3PO3 - chains B and C of the 16 polymer chains in the assembly; structure by X-ray diffraction, 3.30 A resolution.

== Chain B ==
Protein: DNA-directed RNA polymerase II subunit RPB2
Organism: Saccharomyces cerevisiae
Notes: EC 2.7.7.6
UniProt: P08518 (RPB2_YEAST); residues 1-1224 here = UniProt positions 1-1224
Chain sequence (1224 residues; each row starts with the number of its first residue):
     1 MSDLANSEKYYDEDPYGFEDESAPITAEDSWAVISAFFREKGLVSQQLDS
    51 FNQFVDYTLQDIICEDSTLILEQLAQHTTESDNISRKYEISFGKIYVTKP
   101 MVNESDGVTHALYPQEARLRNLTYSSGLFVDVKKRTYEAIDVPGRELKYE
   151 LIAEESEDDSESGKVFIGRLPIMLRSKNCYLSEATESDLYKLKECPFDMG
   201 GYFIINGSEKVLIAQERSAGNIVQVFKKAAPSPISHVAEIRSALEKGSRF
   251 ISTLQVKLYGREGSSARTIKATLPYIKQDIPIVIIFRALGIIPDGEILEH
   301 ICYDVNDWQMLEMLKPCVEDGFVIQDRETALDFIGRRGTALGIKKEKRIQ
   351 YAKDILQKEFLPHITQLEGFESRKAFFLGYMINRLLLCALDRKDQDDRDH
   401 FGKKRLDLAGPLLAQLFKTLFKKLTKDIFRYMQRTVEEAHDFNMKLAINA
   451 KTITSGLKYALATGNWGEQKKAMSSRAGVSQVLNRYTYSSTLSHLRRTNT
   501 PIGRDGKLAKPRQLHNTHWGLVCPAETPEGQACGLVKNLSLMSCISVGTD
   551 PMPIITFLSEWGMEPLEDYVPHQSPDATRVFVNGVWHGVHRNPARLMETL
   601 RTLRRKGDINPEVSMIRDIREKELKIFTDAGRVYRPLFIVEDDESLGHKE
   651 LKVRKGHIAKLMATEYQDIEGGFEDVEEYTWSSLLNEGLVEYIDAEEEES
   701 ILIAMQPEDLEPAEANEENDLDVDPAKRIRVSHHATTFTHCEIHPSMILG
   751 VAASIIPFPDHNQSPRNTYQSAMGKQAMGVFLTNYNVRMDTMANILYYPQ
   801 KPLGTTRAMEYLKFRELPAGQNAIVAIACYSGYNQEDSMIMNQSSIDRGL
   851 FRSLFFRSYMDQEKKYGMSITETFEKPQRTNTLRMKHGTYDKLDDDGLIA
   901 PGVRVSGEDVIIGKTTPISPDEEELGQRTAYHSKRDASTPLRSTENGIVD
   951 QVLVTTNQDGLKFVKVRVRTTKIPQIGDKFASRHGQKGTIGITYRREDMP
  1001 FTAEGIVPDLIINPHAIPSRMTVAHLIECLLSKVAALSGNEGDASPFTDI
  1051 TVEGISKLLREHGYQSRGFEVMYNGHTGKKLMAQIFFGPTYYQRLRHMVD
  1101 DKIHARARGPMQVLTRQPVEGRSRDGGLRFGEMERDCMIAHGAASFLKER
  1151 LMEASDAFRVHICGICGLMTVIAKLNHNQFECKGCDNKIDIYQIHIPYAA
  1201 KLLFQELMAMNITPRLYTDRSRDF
Not modelled in the structure: 1-19, 71-89, 135-163, 336-344, 438-445, 503-506, 669-677, 716-721, 920-932
Ion coordination: Zn2+: C1163, C1166, C1182, C1185

== Chain C ==
Protein: DNA-directed RNA polymerase II subunit RPB3
Organism: Saccharomyces cerevisiae
Notes: EC 2.7.7.6
UniProt: P16370 (RPB3_YEAST); residues 1-318 here = UniProt positions 1-318
Chain sequence (318 residues; row label = number of the first residue in the row):
     1 MSEEGPQVKIREASKDNVDFILSNVDLAMANSLRRVMIAEIPTLAIDSVE
    51 VETNTTVLADEFIAHRLGLIPLQSMDIEQLEYSRDCFCEDHCDKCSVVLT
   101 LQAFGESESTTNVYSKDLVIVSNLMGRNIGHPIIQDKEGNGVLICKLRKG
   151 QELKLTCVAKKGIAKEHAKWGPAAAIEFEYDPWNKLKHTDYWYEQDSAKE
   201 WPQSKNCEYEDPPNEGDPFDYKAQADTFYMNVESVGSIPVDQVVVRGIDT
   251 LQKKVASILLALTQMDQDKVNFASGDNNTASNMLGSNEDVMMTGAEQDPY
   301 SNASQMGNTGSGGYDNAW
Not modelled in the structure: 1-2, 269-318
Curated features (UniProtKB/Swiss-Prot):
  - binding site (Zn(2+)): C86, C88, C92, C95
  - modified residue: S2 (N-acetylserine)
  - natural variant: A30 (A30D: In mutant RPB3-1)
  - mutagenesis: K9 (K9E: Transcript termination readthrough)
Ion coordination: Zn2+: C86, C88, C92, C95

== Interface between chain B and chain C ==
Contacting residue pairs - 84 pairs, chain B then chain C:
  N786(B) with V57(C)
  Y797(B) with E61(C); F62(C)
  Y798(B) with F62(C), hydrophobic; R66(C), hydrogen bond
  S844(B) with A168(C)
  D847(B) with H65(C); H167(C), salt bridge; A168(C), hydrogen bond (side chain-backbone)
  R848(B) with H65(C); L69(C); A168(C)
  G849(B) with H65(C)
  R852(B) with H65(C), hydrogen bond
  L854(B) with E61(C)
  R969(B) with A59(C); D60(C), salt bridge; E61(C), salt bridge
  T970(B) with E61(C)
  T971(B) with E61(C), hydrogen bond
  R995(B) with A164(C); K165(C)
  R996(B) with I38(C); A173(C); A174(C), hydrogen bond (side chain-backbone); A175(C); I176(C)
  E997(B) with R34(C), hydrogen bond (backbone-side chain); R35(C); I38(C); A39(C)
  D998(B) with R35(C), salt bridge
  F1001(B) with R34(C); F178(C), hydrophobic
  A1003(B) with E177(C); F178(C), hydrogen bond (backbone-backbone); E179(C)
  E1004(B) with E177(C)
  G1005(B) with A175(C); I176(C); E177(C)
  R1060(B) with K199(C), hydrogen bond (side chain-backbone); E200(C); P202(C)
  G1063(B) with P202(C)
  Y1064(B) with P202(C)
  Q1065(B) with W201(C); P202(C)
  R1067(B) with E194(C), salt bridge
  F1069(B) with W192(C), hydrophobic; W201(C), hydrophobic
  E1070(B) with W201(C)
  V1071(B) with Y191(C), hydrophobic
  Y1073(B) with E179(C), hydrogen bond; Y180(C), hydrophobic
  G1075(B) with N31(C); R34(C), hydrogen bond (backbone-side chain); R35(C), hydrogen bond (backbone-side chain)
  H1076(B) with N31(C), hydrogen bond (backbone-side chain); R35(C)
  T1077(B) with L27(C); N31(C), hydrogen bond (backbone-side chain)
  G1078(B) with L27(C); N31(C), hydrogen bond (backbone-side chain); F178(C); Y180(C)
  K1079(B) with L27(C); Y180(C); H188(C), hydrogen bond
  K1080(B) with Y180(C), hydrogen bond (backbone-side chain); D181(C), salt bridge; N184(C); H188(C)
  L1081(B) with H188(C); T189(C), hydrogen bond (backbone-side chain)
  M1082(B) with K187(C); H188(C); T189(C), hydrogen bond (backbone-side chain); D190(C), hydrogen bond (backbone-backbone)
  Q1084(B) with T189(C), hydrogen bond; D190(C), hydrogen bond (side chain-backbone); Y191(C), hydrogen bond (side chain-backbone); W192(C); W201(C)
Also at the interface, not in a pair above, chain B (43 interface residues in all): Y785, I948, M999, N1074, A1083
Also at the interface, not in a pair above, chain C (40 interface residues in all): Q203

== Overview ==
43 residues of chain B and 40 residues of chain C are in contact; the contacts include 22 hydrogen bonds and 6
salt bridges. Polar pairs include D847(B)-H167(C), R969(B)-D60(C) and R969(B)-E61(C). UniProt lists 4
Zn2+-binding residues and one mutagenesis site on chain C.
Here chain B is DNA-directed RNA polymerase II subunit RPB2 and chain C is DNA-directed RNA polymerase II
subunit RPB3, both from Saccharomyces cerevisiae. Entry 3PO3 (Arrested RNA Polymerase II reactivation
intermediate) was determined by X-ray diffraction, deposited together with 3PO2.
